7Q5Y - chains A and E of the 6 polymer chains in the assembly; structure by X-ray diffraction, 2.70 A resolution.

== Chain A ==
Protein: NADH dehydrogenase I chain G
From: Aquifex aeolicus (strain VF5)
UniProtKB: O66748 (O66748_AQUAE); numbering as in UniProt (aligned over 1-632)
Sequence (632 residues; each row starts with the number of its first residue):
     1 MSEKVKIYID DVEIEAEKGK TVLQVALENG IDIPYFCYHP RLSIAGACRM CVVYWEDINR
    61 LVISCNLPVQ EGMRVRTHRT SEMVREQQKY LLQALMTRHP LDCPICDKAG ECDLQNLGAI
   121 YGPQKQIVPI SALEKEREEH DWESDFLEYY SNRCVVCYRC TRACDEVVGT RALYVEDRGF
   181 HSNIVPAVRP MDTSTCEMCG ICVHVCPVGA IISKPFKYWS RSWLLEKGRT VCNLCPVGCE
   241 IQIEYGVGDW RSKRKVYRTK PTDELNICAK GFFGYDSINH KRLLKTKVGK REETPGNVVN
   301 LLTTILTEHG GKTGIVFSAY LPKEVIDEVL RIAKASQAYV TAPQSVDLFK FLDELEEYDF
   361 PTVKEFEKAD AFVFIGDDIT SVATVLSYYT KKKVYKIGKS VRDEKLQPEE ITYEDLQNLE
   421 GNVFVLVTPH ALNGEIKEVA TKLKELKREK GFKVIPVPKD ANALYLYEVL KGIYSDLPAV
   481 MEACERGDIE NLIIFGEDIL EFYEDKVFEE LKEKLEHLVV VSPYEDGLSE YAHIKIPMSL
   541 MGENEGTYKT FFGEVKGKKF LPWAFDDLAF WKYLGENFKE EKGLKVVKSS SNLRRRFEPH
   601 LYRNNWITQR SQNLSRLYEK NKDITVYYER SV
Disordered / not traced: 1-3, 630-632
Ion coordination: 2Fe-2S cluster Fe: Cys37, Cys48, Cys51, Cys65; 4Fe-4S cluster Fe site 1: His99, Cys103, Cys106, Cys112; 4Fe-4S cluster Fe site 2: Cys154, Cys157, Cys160, Cys206; 4Fe-4S cluster Fe site 3: Cys164, Cys196, Cys199, Cys202; 4Fe-4S cluster Fe site 4: Cys232, Cys235, Cys239, Cys268
Small-molecule neighbours:
  - 2Fe-2S cluster (FES): Tyr35, Phe36, Cys37, Tyr38, Gly46, Ala47, Cys48, Arg49, Met50, Cys51, Ile63, Cys65
  - 4Fe-4S cluster (SF4), molecule 1: His99, Pro100, Asp102, Cys103, Cys106, Lys108, Ala109, Cys112, Leu114, Gln115, Arg153, Val208, Gly209
  - 4Fe-4S cluster (SF4), molecule 2: Leu147, Cys164, Val168, Thr170, Ala172, Leu173, Met191, Cys196, Glu197, Met198, Cys199, Gly200, Ile201, Cys202
  - 4Fe-4S cluster (SF4), molecule 3: Tyr149, Cys154, Val155, Val156, Cys157, Tyr158, Arg159, Cys160, Ile184, Cys206, Pro207, Val208, Ala210, Ile211
  - 4Fe-4S cluster (SF4), molecule 4: Cys232, Leu234, Cys235, Val237, Gly238, Cys239, Ile267, Cys268, Lys270, Gly271, Thr384, Val385

== Chain E ==
Protein: NADH-quinone oxidoreductase subunit E
From: Aquifex aeolicus (strain VF5)
Notes: EC 7.1.1.-
UniProtKB: O66842 (NUOE_AQUAE); residue numbers follow UniProt; this construct covers 1-160
Sequence (160 residues; row label = number of the first residue in the row):
     1 MFKTEFEFPE ELKTKLQEHI NYFPKKRQAI LLCLHEIQNY YGYIPPESLK PLADMLELPL
    61 NHVEGVVAFY DMFDREDKAK YRIRVCVSIV CHLMGTNKLL KALENILGIK PGEVTPDGKF
   121 KIVPVQCLGA CSEAPVFMVN DDEYKFESEV QLNEILSRYT
Disordered / not traced: 1-5
Ion coordination: 2Fe-2S cluster Fe: Cys86, Cys91, Cys127, Cys131
Small-molecule neighbours: 2Fe-2S cluster (FES): Cys86, Ser88, Ile89, Val90, Cys91, Cys127, Leu128, Gly129, Ala130, Cys131, Val136
UniProt features mapped onto this chain:
  - binding site ([2Fe-2S] cluster): Cys86, Cys91, Cys127, Cys131

== Interface between chain A and chain E ==
Pairs across the interface (20):
  Asp165(A) with Asn61(E), hydrogen bond
  Arg171(A) with Pro59(E); Asn61(E), hydrogen bond (backbone-side chain)
  Leu173(A) with Asn61(E), hydrogen bond (backbone-side chain)
  Tyr174(A) with Asn61(E); Glu64(E); Gly65(E)
  Val175(A) with Gly65(E); Ala68(E)
  Glu176(A) with Ala68(E); Arg75(E), salt bridge
  Asp177(A) with Ala68(E)
  Arg178(A) with Ala68(E); Phe69(E), hydrogen bond (side chain-backbone); Tyr70(E); Asp71(E)
  Ala187(A) with Leu60(E); Asn61(E); Glu64(E)
  Val188(A) with Leu60(E), hydrophobic
Other interface residues (no listed pair), chain A (12 interface residues in all): Ala172, Glu629
Other interface residues (no listed pair), chain E (11 interface residues in all): Asp54

== In short ==
The interface between chain A and chain E involves 12 residues on one side and 11 on the other, with 4
hydrogen bonds and 1 salt bridge. Polar pairs include Glu176(A)-Arg75(E), Asp165(A)-Asn61(E) and
Arg171(A)-Asn61(E). Chain A binds 4 copies of 4Fe-4S cluster and 2Fe-2S cluster.
Here chain A is NADH dehydrogenase I chain G and chain E is NADH-quinone oxidoreductase subunit E, both from
Aquifex aeolicus (strain VF5). Entry 7Q5Y (Structure of NADH:ubichinon oxidoreductase (complex I) of the
hyperthermophilic eubacterium Aquifex aeolicus) was determined by X-ray diffraction.
